PDB entry 8UEJ | electron microscopy, 2.70 A resolution | chains MW and M of the 179 polymer chains in the assembly

Chain MW:
Protein: Coat protein
Source organism: Caulobacter phage phiCb5
UniProt: D7RIC2 (D7RIC2_9VIRU); residues 1-122 here correspond to UniProt positions 2-123 (UniProt number = residue number + 1)
Sequence (122 residues; row label = number of the first residue in the row):
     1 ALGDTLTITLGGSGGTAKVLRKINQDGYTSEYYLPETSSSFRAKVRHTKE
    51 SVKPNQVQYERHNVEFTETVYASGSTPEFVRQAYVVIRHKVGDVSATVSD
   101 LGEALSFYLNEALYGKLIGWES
Metal / ion sites: Ca2+ site 1: Asp-100, Glu-103 (shared with 1 residue of chain MR); Ca2+ site 2: Glu-111 (shared with 2 residues of chain MR)

Chain M:
Protein: Maturation protein
Source organism: Caulobacter phage phiCb5
UniProt: D7RIC1 (D7RIC1_9VIRU); residues 1-372 here = UniProt positions 1-372
Sequence (372 residues; numbered 1 to 372; the number before each row is that of its first residue):
     1 MARIRNRSSIASSGMSTFYLFGTPIVNEEIIVRNTEWCSDVIGNPGDNPL
    51 DIHKQEWTIKPLSGQIIFGSGTYRSLQCPPEYCRGASLSHLSLPSQSGLG
   101 TTALARTNPSRPAFNLPAFIGELRDLPRMFKIAGDTMLRKGANAFLSYQF
   151 GWKPLISDISKALDFSATVRTRSDEWHRLYSNGGLKRRINLGVDIEQKKE
   201 NDVVLHSSNGFVVASHTVITVRKTWATVRWRPDAGSLPPITKSSSEKHAR
   251 ALLGLGVGGLIEGAWQLMPWSWMVDWFGNVGTFLQASNNTIGASPGLVNI
   301 MTTTTTNHQFSVKRDLSDGWIKGGDCSATVTSKARSQSSGPTITASIPNL
   351 SGRQLSILGALGIQRVPRHLLR

Interface between chain MW and chain M:
Contacting residue pairs (10):
  Arg-21(MW) / Asn-108(M)  hydrogen bond
  Arg-21(MW) / Ser-110(M)  hydrogen bond
  Ile-23(MW) / Asn-108(M)
  Tyr-33(MW) / Arg-111(M)
  Tyr-33(MW) / Pro-112(M)
  Pro-35(MW) / Ser-110(M)
  Arg-42(MW) / Pro-112(M)
  Tyr-71(MW) / Asn-288(M)
  Glu-78(MW) / Asn-115(M)
  Glu-78(MW) / Leu-116(M)  hydrogen bond (side chain-backbone)
Also at the interface, not in a pair above, chain M (9 interface residues in all): Pro-117, Ser-346

In short:
7 residues of chain MW face 9 of chain M across their interface, with 3 hydrogen bonds. Among the polar pairs
are Arg-21(MW)/Asn-108(M), Arg-21(MW)/Ser-110(M) and Glu-78(MW)/Leu-116(M). Asp-100(MW) and Glu-103(MW) form
the Ca2+ site 1.
Chain MW is Coat protein and chain M is Maturation protein, both from Caulobacter phage phiCb5; the structure,
ssRNA phage PhiCb5 virion, was determined by electron microscopy, deposited together with 8U2B and 8UCR.
